Entry 6CDO (X-ray diffraction, 2.10 A resolution); this record covers chains A and B of the 3 polymer chains in the assembly.

== Chain A ==
Molecule: vFP16.02 Fab heavy chain
Source organism: Mus musculus
Notes: antibody fragment or engineered binder
Chain sequence (230 residues; row label = number of the first residue in the row):
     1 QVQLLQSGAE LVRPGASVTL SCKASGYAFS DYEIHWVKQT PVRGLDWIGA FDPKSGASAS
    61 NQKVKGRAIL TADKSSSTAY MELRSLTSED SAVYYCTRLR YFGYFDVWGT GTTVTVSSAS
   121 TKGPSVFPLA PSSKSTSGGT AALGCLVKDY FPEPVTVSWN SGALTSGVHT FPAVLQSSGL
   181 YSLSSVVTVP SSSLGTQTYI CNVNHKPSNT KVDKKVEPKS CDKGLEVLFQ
Disulfide bonds: Cys22-Cys96, Cys145-Cys201

== Chain B ==
Molecule: vFP16.02 Fab light chain
Source organism: Mus musculus
Notes: antibody fragment or engineered binder
Chain sequence (219 residues; numbered 1 to 219; the number before each row is that of its first residue):
     1 DVLMTQTPLS LPVSLGGQAS ISCRSSQSVV YSDGDTYLEW YLQKPGQSPK LLIYKVSRRF
    61 SGVPDRFSGS GSGTDFTLKI SRVETEDLGV YYCFQGSHVP YTFGGGTKLE IKRTVAAPSV
   121 FIFPPSDEQL KSGTASVVCL LNNFYPREAK VQWKVDNALQ SGNSQESVTE QDSKDSTYSL
   181 SSTLTLSKAD YEKHKVYACE VTHQGLSSPV TKSFNRGEC
Disulfide bonds: Cys23-Cys93, Cys139-Cys199

== Chain A / chain B interface ==
Inter-chain disulfides: Cys221(A)-Cys219(B)
Contacting residue pairs - 88 pairs, chain A then chain B:
  His35(A) with Tyr101(B)
  Val37(A) with Phe103(B), hydrophobic
  Gln39(A) with Gln43(B), hydrogen bond
  Gly44(A) with Tyr92(B)
  Leu45(A) with Gln43(B); Tyr92(B), hydrophobic; Phe103(B)
  Trp47(A) with Pro100(B), hydrophobic; Tyr101(B); Phe103(B)
  Tyr95(A) with Gln43(B), hydrogen bond; Gln47(B); Ser48(B); Pro49(B)
  Phe102(A) with Tyr37(B)
  Tyr104(A) with Leu51(B), hydrophobic; Tyr54(B), hydrophobic; Phe60(B), hydrophobic
  Phe105(A) with Tyr41(B), hydrogen bond (backbone-side chain); Leu51(B); Phe94(B), hydrophobic
  Asp106(A) with Phe60(B)
  Trp108(A) with Pro49(B)
  Gly109(A) with Ser48(B), hydrogen bond (backbone-side chain)
  Thr110(A) with Ser48(B)
  Val126(A) with Glu128(B)
  Phe127(A) with Ser126(B); Glu128(B); Gln129(B)
  Pro128(A) with Ser126(B); Glu128(B)
  Leu129(A) with Phe123(B); Val138(B), hydrophobic
  Ala130(A) with Phe123(B)
  Ser133(A) with Lys212(B)
  Lys134(A) with Phe121(B); Ile122(B), hydrogen bond (backbone-backbone); Lys212(B), hydrogen bond (backbone-side chain); Ser213(B), hydrogen bond (side chain-backbone); Glu218(B); Cys219(B)
  Ser135(A) with Phe121(B); Phe123(B)
  Thr136(A) with Phe121(B); Lys212(B)
  Ser137(A) with Phe121(B)
  Ala142(A) with Phe121(B), hydrophobic; Phe123(B)
  Leu146(A) with Ser136(B)
  Lys148(A) with Gln129(B); Ser136(B)
  His169(A) with Asn142(B), hydrogen bond; Asn143(B), hydrogen bond; Ser179(B), hydrogen bond
  Phe171(A) with Leu140(B), hydrophobic; Ser167(B); Thr169(B); Ser179(B); Leu180(B); Ser181(B)
  Pro172(A) with Ser167(B), hydrogen bond (backbone-side chain); Val168(B)
  Val174(A) with Gln165(B); Ser167(B)
  Leu175(A) with Gln165(B)
  Gln176(A) with Gln165(B)
  Val186(A) with Leu140(B), hydrophobic
  Thr188(A) with Asn142(B)
  Lys214(A) with Glu128(B)
  Lys219(A) with Asp127(B), salt bridge; Cys219(B)
  Ser220(A) with Glu218(B); Cys219(B)
  Cys221(A) with Glu218(B); Cys219(B), disulfide
  Asp222(A) with Glu218(B), hydrogen bond (backbone-backbone)
  Lys223(A) with Glu218(B)
  Leu225(A) with Asn215(B), hydrogen bond (backbone-side chain)
  Glu226(A) with Ser213(B), hydrogen bond; Phe214(B); Asn215(B); Glu218(B)
  Val227(A) with Lys195(B); Val196(B); Asn215(B), hydrogen bond (backbone-side chain)
  Leu228(A) with Ser213(B)
  Phe229(A) with Asn157(B); Val196(B), hydrophobic
Also at the interface, not in a pair above, chain A (56 interface residues in all): Asp46, Ala59, Asn61, Gln62, Gly103, Ser132, Thr140, Leu143, Thr170, Ser184
Also at the interface, not in a pair above, chain B (52 interface residues in all): Asp1, Tyr31, Asp33, Glu39, Lys55, Val99, Ser119, Asp156, Glu166, Asp172

== In short ==
56 residues of chain A and 52 residues of chain B are in contact, with 1 disulfide bond, 15 hydrogen bonds and
1 salt bridge. Polar pairs include Lys219(A)-Asp127(B), Gln39(A)-Gln43(B) and Tyr95(A)-Gln43(B).
Chain A is vFP16.02 Fab heavy chain and chain B is vFP16.02 Fab light chain, both from Mus musculus; the
structure, Structure of vaccine-elicited HIV-1 neutralizing antibody vFP16.02 in complex with HIV-1 fusion
peptide residue 512-519, was determined by X-ray diffraction (same publication as 5TKJ, 5TKK, 6CDE and 6CDI).
